3H6F - chains G and V of the 28 polymer chains in the assembly; structure by X-ray diffraction, 2.51 A resolution.

Chain G (and V):
Molecule: Proteasome (Beta subunit) PrcB
From: Mycobacterium tuberculosis
Notes: EC 3.4.25.1; chain V of this document is another copy of the same molecule, construct and numbering; everything in this record applies to it too
UniProt: O33245 (O33245_MYCTU); residues 302-534 here correspond to UniProt positions 59-291 (UniProt number = residue number - 243)
Chain sequence (240 residues; each row starts with the number of its first residue):
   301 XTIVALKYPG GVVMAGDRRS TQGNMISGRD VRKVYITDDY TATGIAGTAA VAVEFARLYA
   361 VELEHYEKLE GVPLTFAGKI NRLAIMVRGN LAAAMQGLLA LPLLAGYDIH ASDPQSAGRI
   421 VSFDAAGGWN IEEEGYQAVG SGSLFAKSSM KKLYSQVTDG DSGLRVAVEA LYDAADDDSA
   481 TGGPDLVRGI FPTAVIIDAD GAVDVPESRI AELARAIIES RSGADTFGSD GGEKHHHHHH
Unresolved in the structure: 393-398, 523-540 (chain V: 393-399, 530-540)
Differences from the reference sequence: insertion (301); expression tag (535-540)
Modified residues: OZT ((4S,5R)-5-methyl-2-oxo-1,3-oxazolidine-4-carboxylic acid) at position 301
Ligand contacts:
  - dimethylformamide (DMF), molecule 1: Tyr-335, Ile-336, Val-353, Ala-356, Arg-357, Ala-360
  - dimethylformamide (DMF), molecule 2: Trp-429, Asn-430, Ile-431
  - dimethylformamide (DMF), molecule 3: Gly-440, Ser-441, Gly-442, Ser-443, Leu-444, Phe-445
  - dimethylformamide (DMF), molecule 4: Tyr-472, Ala-475, Asp-476, Gly-483, Pro-484
What the authors report for this chain:
  - binding site for dimethylformamide: Ser-441

How chain G and chain V interact:
Contacting residue pairs (35):
  Asn-324(G) / Asp-478(V)
  Asn-324(G) / Ser-479(V)  hydrogen bond (backbone-side chain)
  Asn-324(G) / Ala-480(V)
  Met-325(G) / Phe-445(V)  hydrophobic
  Met-325(G) / Asp-477(V)
  Ile-326(G) / Ala-475(V)
  Ile-326(G) / Asp-476(V)
  Ile-326(G) / Asp-477(V)  hydrogen bond (backbone-backbone)
  Ile-326(G) / Ser-479(V)
  Arg-329(G) / Asp-476(V)  hydrogen bond (side chain-backbone)
  Arg-329(G) / Asp-477(V)  salt bridge
  Tyr-472(G) / Val-487(V)
  Ala-475(G) / Ile-326(V)
  Asp-476(G) / Ile-326(V)
  Asp-476(G) / Arg-329(V)  salt bridge
  Asp-476(G) / Arg-488(V)  salt bridge
  Asp-477(G) / Met-325(V)
  Asp-477(G) / Ile-326(V)  hydrogen bond (backbone-backbone)
  Asp-477(G) / Arg-329(V)  salt bridge
  Asp-478(G) / Asn-324(V)
  Ser-479(G) / Arg-319(V)
  Ser-479(G) / Asn-324(V)  hydrogen bond (side chain-backbone)
  Ser-479(G) / Ile-326(V)
  Ser-479(G) / Ser-479(V)
  Ala-480(G) / Asn-324(V)
  Val-487(G) / Tyr-472(V)
  Val-487(G) / Ile-518(V)  hydrophobic
  Val-487(G) / Arg-521(V)
  Val-487(G) / Ser-522(V)
  Val-487(G) / Asp-525(V)
  Arg-488(G) / Asp-476(V)  salt bridge
  Arg-488(G) / Asp-525(V)
  Ile-518(G) / Val-487(V)  hydrophobic
  Arg-521(G) / Val-487(V)
  Ser-522(G) / Val-487(V)
Other interface residues (no listed pair), chain G (21 interface residues in all): Arg-319, Gly-323, Ser-441, Phe-445, Leu-486
Other interface residues (no listed pair), chain V (20 interface residues in all): Ser-441

In short:
The interface between chain G and chain V involves 21 residues on one side and 20 on the other; the contacts
include 5 hydrogen bonds and 5 salt bridges. Polar contacts include Arg-329(G)/Asp-477(V),
Asp-476(G)/Arg-329(V) and Asp-476(G)/Arg-488(V). Chain G binds 4 copies of dimethylformamide. From the paper:
a binding site for dimethylformamide at Ser-441(G).
Both chains are Proteasome (Beta subunit) PrcB (Mycobacterium tuberculosis). Entry 3H6F (Crystal Structure of
Mycobacterium Tuberculosis Proteasome Modified by inhibitor HT1171) was determined by X-ray diffraction,
deposited together with 3H6I, 3HF9 and 3HFA.
